9NH8 - chains A and J of the 12 polymer chains in the assembly; structure by electron microscopy, 3.20 A resolution.

== Chain A ==
Protein: Histone H3.2
From: Xenopus laevis
UniProt: P84233 (H32_XENLA); residues 0-135 here correspond to UniProt positions 1-136 (UniProt number = residue number + 1)
Sequence (136 residues; row label = number of the first residue in the row; numbering starts at 0):
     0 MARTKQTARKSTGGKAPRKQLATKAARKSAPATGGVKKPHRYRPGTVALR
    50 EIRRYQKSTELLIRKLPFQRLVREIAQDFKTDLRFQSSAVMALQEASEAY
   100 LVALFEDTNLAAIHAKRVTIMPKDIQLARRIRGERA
Unresolved in the structure: 0-37, 135
Sequence notes: conflict Ala102 (Gly103 in P84233); engineered mutation Ala110 (Cys111 in P84233)
Modified / non-standard residues: Lys4 (2-{[(2R)-2-amino-2-carboxyethyl]sulfanyl}-N,N,N-trimethylethanaminium; ML3)
Swiss-Prot annotation at these positions:
  - modified residue: Arg2 (Asymmetric dimethylarginine), Thr3 (Phosphothreonine), Gln5 (5-glutamyl dopamine), Thr6 (Phosphothreonine), Arg8 (Citrulline), Lys9 (N6,N6,N6-trimethyllysine), Ser10 (ADP-ribosylserine), Thr11 (Phosphothreonine), Lys14 (N6-(2-hydroxyisobutyryl)lysine), Arg17 (Asymmetric dimethylarginine), Lys18 (N6-(2-hydroxyisobutyryl)lysine), Lys23 (N6-(2-hydroxyisobutyryl)lysine), Arg26 (Citrulline), Lys27 (N6,N6,N6-trimethyllysine), Ser28 (ADP-ribosylserine), Lys36 (N6,N6,N6-trimethyllysine), Lys37 (N6-methyllysine), Tyr41 (Phosphotyrosine), Lys56 (N6,N6,N6-trimethyllysine), Ser57 (Phosphoserine) and 7 more in UniProt

== Chain J ==
Molecule: 205-nt DNA strand
From: synthetic construct
Sequence (205 nucleotides; row label = number of the first residue in the row; numbers below 1 keep their minus sign (DC-102 is residue -102)):
  -102 CCTGTTATTCCTAGTAATCAATCAGTGCCTATCGATGTATATATCTGACA
   -52 CGTGCCTGGAGACTAGGGAGTAATCCCCTTGGCGGTTAAAACGCGGGGGA
    -2 CAGCGCGTACGTGCGTTTAAGCGGTGCTAGAGCTGTCTACGACCAATTGA
    48 GCGGCCTCGGCACCGGGATTCTGATGGCTGGAATTCGCACATCTAAGCTT
    98 TAGTT
Unresolved in the structure: -102 to -77, 80-102

== Chain A / chain J interface ==
Residue-residue contacts (23):
  His39(A) - DG-69(J)  base contact
  Arg40(A) - DT9(J)  sugar contact
  Arg40(A) - DG10(J)  sugar contact
  Tyr41(A) - DT9(J)  sugar contact
  Tyr41(A) - DG10(J)  phosphate contact
  Arg42(A) - DT9(J)  phosphate contact
  Pro43(A) - DG8(J)  phosphate contact
  Pro43(A) - DT9(J)  phosphate contact
  Gly44(A) - DT9(J)  hydrogen bond to the phosphate
  Thr45(A) - DT9(J)  phosphate contact
  Val46(A) - DT9(J)  hydrogen bond to the phosphate
  Val46(A) - DG10(J)  phosphate contact
  Ala47(A) - DT9(J)  hydrogen bond to the phosphate
  Arg49(A) - DG-66(J)  phosphate contact
  Lys56(A) - DA-64(J)  salt bridge to the phosphate
  Arg63(A) - DA17(J)  phosphate contact
  Arg63(A) - DG18(J)  salt bridge to the phosphate
  Lys64(A) - DG18(J)  hydrogen bond to the phosphate
  Leu65(A) - DA17(J)  phosphate contact
  Leu65(A) - DG18(J)  hydrogen bond to the phosphate
  Pro66(A) - DA17(J)  phosphate contact
  Arg69(A) - DA17(J)  salt bridge to the phosphate
  Arg83(A) - DA26(J)  sugar contact
Other interface residues (no listed pair), chain A (19 interface residues in all): Arg53, Thr118
Other interface residues (no listed pair), chain J (13 interface residues in all): DT-67, DT-65, DC7, DG27

== Overview ==
Chain A and chain J form an interface of 19 and 13 residues respectively, with 5 hydrogen bonds and 3 salt
bridges. Polar pairs include Gly44(A)-DT9(J), Val46(A)-DT9(J) and Ala47(A)-DT9(J).
Chain A is Histone H3.2 (Xenopus laevis) and chain J is a 205-nt DNA strand (synthetic construct); the
structure, CHD1-nucleosome complex (anchored state), was determined by electron microscopy, deposited together
with 9EAR.
